Entry 6YSH (X-ray diffraction, 2.83 A resolution); this record covers chains A and B.

[Chain A]
Molecule: Prelamin-A/C, Microtubule-associated protein RP/EB family member 1
From: Homo sapiens
UniProt: chimeric construct of P02545, Q15691: residues 25-70 from P02545 (LMNA_HUMAN) positions 25-70 (same numbers); residues 71-107 from Q15691 positions 215-251 (UniProt number = residue number + 144)
Amino-acid sequence (83 residues; each row starts with the number of its first residue):
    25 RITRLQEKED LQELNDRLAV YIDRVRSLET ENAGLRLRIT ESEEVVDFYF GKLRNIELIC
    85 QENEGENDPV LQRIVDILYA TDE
UniProt features mapped onto this chain:
  - region: D34 to V70 (Coil 1A), K76 to I98 (APC-binding)
  - modified residue: K32 (N6-acetyllysine), S51 (Phosphoserine), S66 (Phosphoserine), K76 (N6-acetyllysine)
  - cross-link: K32 (Glycyl lysine isopeptide (Lys-Gly) (interchain with G-Cter in SUMO2))
What the authors report for this chain:
  - contacts within the chain: E37-R41 (salt bridge)

[Chain B]
Molecule: Prelamin-A/C, Microtubule-associated protein RP/EB family member 1
From: Homo sapiens
UniProt: chimeric construct of P02545, Q15691: residues 26-70 from P02545 (LMNA_HUMAN) positions 26-70 (same numbers); residues 71-106 from Q15691 positions 215-250 (UniProt number = residue number + 144)
Amino-acid sequence (81 residues; numbered 26 to 106; the number before each row is that of its first residue):
    26 ITRLQEKEDL QELNDRLAVY IDRVRSLETE NAGLRLRITE SEEVVDFYFG KLRNIELICQ
    86 ENEGENDPVL QRIVDILYAT D
UniProt features mapped onto this chain:
  - region: D34 to V70 (Coil 1A), K76 to I98 (APC-binding)
  - modified residue: K32 (N6-acetyllysine), S51 (Phosphoserine), S66 (Phosphoserine), K76 (N6-acetyllysine)
  - cross-link: K32 (Glycyl lysine isopeptide (Lys-Gly) (interchain with G-Cter in SUMO2))

[How chain A and chain B interact]
Contacting residue pairs (72; chain A residue first):
  L42(A) - L42(B)  hydrophobic
  Y45(A) - I46(B)  hydrophobic
  I46(A) - Y45(B)  hydrophobic
  R48(A) - V49(B)
  R48(A) - E53(B)  salt bridge
  V49(A) - R48(B)
  V49(A) - V49(B)  hydrophobic
  V49(A) - L52(B)
  L52(A) - V49(B)
  L52(A) - L52(B)  hydrophobic
  L52(A) - E53(B)
  L52(A) - N56(B)  hydrogen bond (backbone-side chain)
  E53(A) - L52(B)
  E55(A) - N56(B)
  E55(A) - R60(B)  salt bridge
  N56(A) - L52(B)
  N56(A) - E55(B)  hydrogen bond
  N56(A) - N56(B)  hydrogen bond
  N56(A) - L59(B)
  L59(A) - N56(B)
  L59(A) - L59(B)  hydrophobic
  R60(A) - E55(B)  salt bridge
  R62(A) - I63(B)
  R62(A) - E67(B)  salt bridge
  I63(A) - R62(B)
  I63(A) - I63(B)
  I63(A) - S66(B)
  S66(A) - S66(B)  hydrogen bond
  S66(A) - E67(B)
  S66(A) - V70(B)
  E67(A) - S66(B)  hydrogen bond
  V70(A) - S66(B)
  V70(A) - V69(B)  hydrophobic
  V70(A) - V70(B)  hydrophobic
  V70(A) - Y73(B)
  F72(A) - A104(B)
  F72(A) - D106(B)
  Y73(A) - V70(B)
  Y73(A) - Y73(B)  hydrophobic
  Y73(A) - F74(B)
  Y73(A) - L77(B)  hydrophobic
  F74(A) - Y73(B)
  K76(A) - L77(B)
  K76(A) - I101(B)  hydrogen bond (side chain-backbone)
  K76(A) - L102(B)
  K76(A) - A104(B)  hydrogen bond (side chain-backbone)
  L77(A) - Y73(B)  hydrophobic
  L77(A) - K76(B)
  L77(A) - L77(B)  hydrophobic
  N79(A) - I101(B)
  I80(A) - I101(B)  hydrophobic
  I80(A) - L102(B)  hydrophobic
  I83(A) - R97(B)
  I83(A) - I101(B)  hydrophobic
  E86(A) - R97(B)  salt bridge
  N87(A) - V94(B)
  E90(A) - D92(B)
  D92(A) - D92(B)
  V94(A) - I83(B)  hydrophobic
  V94(A) - N87(B)
  V94(A) - L95(B)  hydrophobic
  R97(A) - I83(B)
  R97(A) - E86(B)  salt bridge
  I98(A) - I83(B)  hydrophobic
  I101(A) - K76(B)  hydrogen bond (backbone-side chain)
  I101(A) - N79(B)
  I101(A) - I80(B)  hydrophobic
  I101(A) - I83(B)  hydrophobic
  L102(A) - K76(B)
  L102(A) - I80(B)  hydrophobic
  A104(A) - F72(B)
  A104(A) - K76(B)  hydrogen bond (backbone-side chain)
Also at the interface, not in a pair above, chain A (38 interface residues in all): V69, L95, T105, D106
Also at the interface, not in a pair above, chain B (38 interface residues in all): L82, I98, T105

[Summary]
Chain A and chain B each contribute 38 residues to their interface; the contacts include 9 hydrogen bonds and
6 salt bridges. Polar pairs include R48(A)-E53(B), E55(A)-R60(B) and R60(A)-E55(B). From the paper: contacts
within the chain involving E37(A) and R41(A).
Here chain A is Prelamin-A/C, Microtubule-associated protein RP/EB family member 1 and chain B is
Prelamin-A/C, Microtubule-associated protein RP/EB family member 1, both from Homo sapiens. Entry 6YSH (Lamin
A 1-70 coil1A dimer stabilized by C-terminal capping) was determined by X-ray diffraction.
